PDB entry 1VIP | X-ray diffraction, 2.20 A resolution | chain A

[Chain A]
Molecule: Phospholipase A2
From: Daboia russellii russellii
Notes: EC 3.1.1.4
Reference sequence: P81458 (PA2_DABRR); the construct has insertions or renumbered stretches relative to UniProt, so the offset changes along the chain: 1-14 = UniProt 1-14; 16-56 = UniProt 15-55; 67-85 = UniProt 58-76; 87-122 = UniProt 77-112; 1 more segments
Amino-acid sequence (121 residues; numbered 1 to 133; 12 numbers in that range are skipped by the numbering (no residue carries them; nothing is unmodelled there); the number before each row is that of its first residue):
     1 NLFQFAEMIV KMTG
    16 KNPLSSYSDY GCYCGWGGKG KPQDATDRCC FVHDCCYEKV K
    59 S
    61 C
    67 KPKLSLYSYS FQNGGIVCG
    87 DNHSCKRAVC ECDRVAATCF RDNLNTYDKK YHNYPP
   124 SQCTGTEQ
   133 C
Disulfides: Cys27-Cys126, Cys29-Cys45, Cys44-Cys105, Cys50-Cys133, Cys51-Cys98, Cys61-Cys91, Cys84-Cys96

[Overview]
Chain A is Phospholipase A2 (Daboia russellii russellii); the structure, Anticoagulant class II phospholipase
A2 from the venom of vipera russelli russelli, was determined by X-ray diffraction, deposited together with
2NOT.
